Entry 1DGH (X-ray diffraction, 2.00 A resolution); this record covers chains A and C of the 4 polymer chains in the assembly.

== Chain A (and C) ==
Name: Protein (CATALASE)
Source organism: Homo sapiens
Notes: EC 1.11.1.6; chain C of this document is another copy of the same molecule, construct and numbering; everything in this record applies to it too
UniProt: P04040 (CATA_HUMAN); residues 4-501 here correspond to UniProt positions 3-500 (UniProt number = residue number - 1)
Chain sequence (498 residues; numbered 4 to 501; the number before each row is that of its first residue):
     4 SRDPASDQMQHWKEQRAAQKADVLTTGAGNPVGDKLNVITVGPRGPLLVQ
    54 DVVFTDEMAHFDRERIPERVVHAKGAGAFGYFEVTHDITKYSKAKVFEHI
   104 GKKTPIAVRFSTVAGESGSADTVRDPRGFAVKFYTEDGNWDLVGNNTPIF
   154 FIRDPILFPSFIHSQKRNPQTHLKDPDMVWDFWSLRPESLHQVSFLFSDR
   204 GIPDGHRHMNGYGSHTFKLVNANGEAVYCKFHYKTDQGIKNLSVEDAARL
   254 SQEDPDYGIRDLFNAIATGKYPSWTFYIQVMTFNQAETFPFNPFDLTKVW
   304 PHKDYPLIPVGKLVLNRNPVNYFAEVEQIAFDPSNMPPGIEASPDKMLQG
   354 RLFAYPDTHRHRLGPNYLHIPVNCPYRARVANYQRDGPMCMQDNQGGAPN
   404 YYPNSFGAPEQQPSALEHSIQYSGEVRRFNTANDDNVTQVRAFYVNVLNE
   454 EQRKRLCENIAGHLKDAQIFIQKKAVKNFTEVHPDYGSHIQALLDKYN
Disordered / not traced: 4 (chain C: fully traced)
Bound ions: heme Fe near Tyr-358 (its only coordinating residue here)
Small-molecule neighbours:
  - heme (HEM), molecule 1: Met-61, Phe-64, Asp-65
  - heme (HEM), molecule 2: Arg-72, Val-73, Val-74, His-75, Arg-112, Ser-114, Gly-131, Phe-132, Ala-133, Val-146, Gly-147, Asn-148, Phe-153, Pro-158, Phe-161, Gly-216, Ser-217, His-218, Leu-299, Ile-332, Phe-334, Met-350, Arg-354, Ala-357, Tyr-358, Thr-361, His-362, Arg-365
  - NADPH (NDP; NADPH dihydro-nicotinamide-adenine-dinucleotide phosphate): Pro-151, His-194, Phe-198, Ser-201, Arg-203, Asn-213, Tyr-215, His-235, Lys-237, Ile-242, Gln-282, Val-302, Trp-303, Pro-304, His-305, Gln-442, Ala-445, Phe-446, Val-450, Leu-451
Swiss-Prot annotation at these positions:
  - active site: Asn-149

== How chain A and chain C interact ==
Contacting residue pairs - 206 pairs, chain A then chain C:
  Arg-5(A) with Asp-180(C), salt bridge; Asp-469(C), hydrogen bond (side chain-backbone); Ala-470(C); Gln-471(C)
  Ala-8(A) with Thr-174(C); Leu-176(C), hydrophobic
  Gln-11(A) with Asn-171(C); Gln-173(C), hydrogen bond
  Met-12(A) with Asp-180(C); Met-181(C), hydrophobic
  Gln-13(A) with Gln-471(C), hydrogen bond
  Asp-37(A) with Arg-431(C)
  Lys-38(A) with Ile-159(C), hydrogen bond (side chain-backbone)
  Leu-39(A) with Asp-157(C); Ile-159(C); Leu-160(C)
  Asn-40(A) with Asp-157(C); Ile-159(C); Arg-431(C), hydrogen bond (backbone-side chain); Phe-432(C); Asn-433(C), hydrogen bond; Thr-434(C), hydrogen bond (side chain-backbone)
  Val-41(A) with Asp-157(C), hydrogen bond (backbone-side chain); Pro-158(C), hydrophobic; Ile-159(C), hydrophobic; Arg-430(C); Arg-431(C)
  Ile-42(A) with Val-429(C), hydrophobic; Arg-430(C); Arg-431(C)
  Thr-43(A) with Glu-428(C); Val-429(C); Arg-430(C), hydrogen bond (backbone-backbone); Phe-432(C)
  Val-44(A) with Tyr-425(C); Glu-428(C)
  Gly-45(A) with Ser-426(C); Gly-427(C); Glu-428(C), hydrogen bond (backbone-backbone); Phe-432(C)
  Pro-46(A) with Phe-432(C)
  Arg-47(A) with Phe-294(C); Asn-295(C); Pro-296(C); Pro-347(C); Tyr-425(C)
  Gly-48(A) with Pro-347(C); Tyr-425(C)
  Pro-49(A) with Gln-352(C); Tyr-425(C)
  Leu-50(A) with Gln-352(C), hydrogen bond (backbone-side chain)
  Leu-51(A) with Val-429(C), hydrophobic
  Gln-53(A) with Val-429(C)
  Asp-54(A) with Arg-431(C), salt bridge
  Val-56(A) with Arg-431(C)
  Phe-57(A) with Pro-158(C), hydrophobic; Ile-159(C), hydrophobic; Gly-353(C)
  Thr-58(A) with Phe-356(C)
  Glu-60(A) with Ile-159(C)
  Met-61(A) with Pro-158(C); Pro-162(C), hydrophobic; Phe-356(C), hydrophobic
  Ala-62(A) with Phe-356(C), hydrophobic; Asp-360(C)
  Phe-64(A) with Val-73(C); Phe-161(C), hydrophobic; Pro-162(C), hydrophobic; Ile-165(C), hydrophobic
  Asp-65(A) with Phe-356(C); Ala-357(C); Asp-360(C); Thr-361(C), hydrogen bond (backbone-side chain); His-364(C)
  Arg-66(A) with Asp-360(C), salt bridge; His-364(C)
  Glu-67(A) with His-166(C), salt bridge
  Arg-68(A) with Pro-70(C); Glu-71(C); Val-73(C), hydrogen bond (side chain-backbone); Lys-169(C); His-364(C), hydrogen bond (backbone-side chain)
  Pro-70(A) with Arg-68(C); Ile-69(C); Pro-70(C)
  Glu-71(A) with Arg-68(C)
  Val-73(A) with Phe-64(C); Arg-68(C), hydrogen bond (backbone-side chain)
  Glu-119(A) with Ser-120(C); Gly-121(C)
  Ser-120(A) with Glu-119(C); Ser-120(C), hydrogen bond (backbone-backbone); Gly-121(C); Arg-170(C)
  Gly-121(A) with Glu-119(C); Gly-121(C); Ser-122(C), hydrogen bond (backbone-backbone); Arg-170(C)
  Ser-122(A) with Gly-121(C), hydrogen bond (backbone-backbone)
  Asp-157(A) with Leu-39(C); Asn-40(C); Val-41(C), hydrogen bond (side chain-backbone)
  Pro-158(A) with Phe-57(C), hydrophobic; Met-61(C)
  Ile-159(A) with Lys-38(C), hydrogen bond (backbone-side chain); Leu-39(C); Asn-40(C); Glu-60(C)
  Leu-160(A) with Leu-39(C)
  Phe-161(A) with Phe-64(C), hydrophobic
  Pro-162(A) with Met-61(C), hydrophobic; Phe-64(C), hydrophobic
  Ile-165(A) with Phe-64(C), hydrophobic
  His-166(A) with Glu-67(C), salt bridge
  Lys-169(A) with Arg-68(C)
  Arg-170(A) with Ser-120(C); Gly-121(C); Asp-259(C), salt bridge
  Asn-171(A) with Gln-11(C)
  Pro-172(A) with Asn-324(C); Tyr-325(C), hydrogen bond (backbone-backbone)
  Gln-173(A) with Gln-11(C), hydrogen bond; Phe-266(C); Pro-322(C), hydrogen bond (side chain-backbone); Val-323(C); Tyr-325(C)
  Thr-174(A) with Ala-8(C); Ile-262(C); Phe-266(C)
  His-175(A) with Ile-262(C); Tyr-325(C)
  Leu-176(A) with Ala-8(C), hydrophobic; Asp-259(C); Ile-262(C), hydrophobic; Arg-263(C)
  Asp-180(A) with Arg-5(C), salt bridge; Met-12(C)
  Met-181(A) with Met-12(C), hydrophobic
  Ala-251(A) with Gln-255(C)
  Ser-254(A) with Gln-255(C)
  Gln-255(A) with Ala-251(C); Ser-254(C); Gln-255(C)
  Asp-259(A) with Arg-170(C), salt bridge; Leu-176(C)
  Ile-262(A) with Thr-174(C); Leu-176(C), hydrophobic
  Arg-263(A) with Leu-176(C)
  Phe-266(A) with Thr-174(C)
  Phe-294(A) with Arg-47(C)
  Asn-295(A) with Arg-47(C)
  Pro-296(A) with Arg-47(C)
  Pro-322(A) with Gln-173(C), hydrogen bond (backbone-side chain)
  Val-323(A) with Gln-173(C)
  Asn-324(A) with Pro-172(C)
  Tyr-325(A) with Pro-172(C), hydrogen bond (backbone-backbone); Gln-173(C); His-175(C)
  Pro-347(A) with Arg-47(C); Gly-48(C)
  Lys-349(A) with Thr-43(C)
  Gln-352(A) with Pro-49(C); Leu-50(C), hydrogen bond (side chain-backbone)
  Gly-353(A) with Phe-57(C)
  Phe-356(A) with Thr-58(C); Met-61(C), hydrophobic; Asp-65(C)
  Ala-357(A) with Met-61(C), hydrophobic; Asp-65(C)
  Asp-360(A) with Ala-62(C); Asp-65(C); Arg-66(C), salt bridge
  Thr-361(A) with Asp-65(C), hydrogen bond (side chain-backbone)
  His-364(A) with Asp-65(C); Arg-66(C); Arg-68(C), hydrogen bond (side chain-backbone)
  Tyr-425(A) with Arg-47(C); Gly-48(C); Pro-49(C)
  Gly-427(A) with Val-44(C)
  Glu-428(A) with Thr-43(C); Val-44(C); Gly-45(C), hydrogen bond (backbone-backbone)
  Val-429(A) with Ile-42(C), hydrophobic; Thr-43(C); Leu-51(C), hydrophobic; Gln-53(C)
  Arg-430(A) with Val-41(C); Ile-42(C); Thr-43(C), hydrogen bond (backbone-backbone)
  Arg-431(A) with Asp-37(C); Asn-40(C), hydrogen bond (side chain-backbone); Val-41(C); Ile-42(C); Asp-54(C), salt bridge; Val-56(C)
  Phe-432(A) with Asn-40(C), hydrogen bond (backbone-side chain); Thr-43(C); Gly-45(C); Pro-46(C)
  Asn-433(A) with Asn-40(C)
  Thr-434(A) with Asn-40(C)
  Asp-469(A) with Arg-5(C), hydrogen bond (backbone-side chain)
  Ala-470(A) with Arg-5(C)
  Gln-471(A) with Arg-5(C); Gln-13(C), hydrogen bond
Other interface residues (no listed pair), chain A (103 interface residues in all): Ser-9, Ile-69, Arg-72, Val-74, Asp-178, Arg-189, Ala-289, Phe-297, Ser-426, Phe-473
Other interface residues (no listed pair), chain C (102 interface residues in all): Ser-9, Arg-72, Val-74, Ser-163, Asp-178, Arg-189, Ala-289, Lys-349

== Summary ==
103 residues of chain A and 102 residues of chain C are in contact; the contacts include 34 hydrogen bonds and
10 salt bridges. Polar contacts include Arg-5(A)/Asp-180(C), Asp-54(A)/Arg-431(C) and Arg-66(A)/Asp-360(C).
Ligands of chain A: heme and NADPH.
Both chains are Protein (CATALASE) (Homo sapiens). Entry 1DGH (Human erythrocyte catalase
3-amino-1,2,4-triazole complex) was determined by X-ray diffraction, deposited together with 1DGG, 1DGB and
1DGF.
